PDB entry 3HG2 | X-ray diffraction, 2.30 A resolution | chains A and B

# Chain A (and B)
Name: Alpha-galactosidase A
Organism: Homo sapiens
Notes: EC 3.2.1.22; chain B of this document is another copy of the same molecule, construct and numbering; everything in this record applies to it too
UniProt: P06280 (AGAL_HUMAN); residue numbers follow UniProt; this construct covers 32-429
Chain sequence (398 residues; numbered 32 to 429; the number before each row is that of its first residue):
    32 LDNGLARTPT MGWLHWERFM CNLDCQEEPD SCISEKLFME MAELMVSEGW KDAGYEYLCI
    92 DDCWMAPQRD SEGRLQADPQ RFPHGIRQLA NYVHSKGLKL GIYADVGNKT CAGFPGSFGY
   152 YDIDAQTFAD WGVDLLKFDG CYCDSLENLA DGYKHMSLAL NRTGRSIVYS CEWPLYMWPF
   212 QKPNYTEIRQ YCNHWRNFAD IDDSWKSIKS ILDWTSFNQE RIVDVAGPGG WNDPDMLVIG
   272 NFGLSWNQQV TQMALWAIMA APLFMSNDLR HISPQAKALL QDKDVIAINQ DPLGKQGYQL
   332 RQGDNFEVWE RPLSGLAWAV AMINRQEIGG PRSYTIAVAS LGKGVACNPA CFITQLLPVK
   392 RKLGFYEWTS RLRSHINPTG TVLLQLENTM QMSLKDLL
Not modelled in the structure: 422-429 (chain B: 423-429)
Swiss-Prot annotation at these positions:
  - active site: D170 (Nucleophile), D231 (Proton donor)
  - binding site (substrate): E203 to Y207
  - glycosylation (N-linked (GlcNAc...) asparagine): N139, N192, N215
Disulfide bonds: C52-C94, C56-C63, C142-C172, C202-C223, C378-C382
Covalently attached groups: N-acetylglucosamine (NAG) linked to N139, N192, N215

# Chain A / chain B interface
Contacting residue pairs - 46 pairs, chain A then chain B:
  E48(A) - I359(B)
  E48(A) - G360(B)  hydrogen bond (backbone-backbone)
  R49(A) - G360(B)
  R49(A) - G361(B)  hydrogen bond (backbone-backbone)
  M51(A) - I359(B)  hydrophobic
  M51(A) - G360(B)
  D233(A) - E358(B)
  D233(A) - I359(B)
  D234(A) - E358(B)  hydrogen bond (backbone-backbone)
  S235(A) - E358(B)
  F273(A) - S276(B)  hydrogen bond (backbone-side chain)
  F273(A) - N278(B)
  F273(A) - G360(B)
  F273(A) - G361(B)
  F273(A) - P362(B)
  F273(A) - N408(B)
  F273(A) - P409(B)
  F273(A) - T410(B)
  G274(A) - S276(B)
  G274(A) - Q279(B)  hydrogen bond (backbone-side chain)
  L275(A) - S276(B)
  S276(A) - F273(B)  hydrogen bond (side chain-backbone)
  S276(A) - G274(B)
  S276(A) - L275(B)
  S276(A) - S276(B)
  N278(A) - F273(B)
  Q279(A) - G274(B)  hydrogen bond (side chain-backbone)
  Q357(A) - M51(B)
  E358(A) - D233(B)
  E358(A) - D234(B)  hydrogen bond (backbone-backbone)
  E358(A) - S235(B)
  I359(A) - E48(B)
  I359(A) - M51(B)  hydrophobic
  G360(A) - E48(B)  hydrogen bond (backbone-backbone)
  G360(A) - R49(B)
  G360(A) - F273(B)
  G361(A) - R49(B)  hydrogen bond (backbone-backbone)
  G361(A) - F273(B)
  P362(A) - R49(B)
  P362(A) - F273(B)
  S364(A) - E59(B)
  R404(A) - E58(B)  salt bridge
  H406(A) - E59(B)  salt bridge
  N408(A) - F273(B)
  P409(A) - F273(B)
  T410(A) - F273(B)
Other interface residues (no listed pair), chain A (26 interface residues in all): E59, I232
Other interface residues (no listed pair), chain B (25 interface residues in all): I232, S364, H406

# Overview
Chain A and chain B form an interface of 26 and 25 residues respectively, with 10 hydrogen bonds and 2 salt
bridges. Polar contacts include R404(A)-E58(B), H406(A)-E59(B) and F273(A)-S276(B). N-acetylglucosamine is
covalently linked to N139(A), N192(A) and N215(A).
Chain A and chain B are both Alpha-galactosidase A (Homo sapiens); the structure, Human alpha-galactosidase
catalytic mechanism 1. Empty active site, was determined by X-ray diffraction together with 3HG3, 3HG4 and
3HG5 from the same study.
